8FWM - chains G and p of the 15 polymer chains in the assembly; structure by electron microscopy, 3.49 A resolution.

[Chain G]
Molecule: Collar sheath protein, gp13
Organism: Agrobacterium phage Milano
Reference sequence: A0A482MGH3 (A0A482MGH3_9CAUD); residues 1-230 here correspond to UniProt positions 57-286 (UniProt number = residue number + 56)
Amino-acid sequence (230 residues; row label = number of the first residue in the row):
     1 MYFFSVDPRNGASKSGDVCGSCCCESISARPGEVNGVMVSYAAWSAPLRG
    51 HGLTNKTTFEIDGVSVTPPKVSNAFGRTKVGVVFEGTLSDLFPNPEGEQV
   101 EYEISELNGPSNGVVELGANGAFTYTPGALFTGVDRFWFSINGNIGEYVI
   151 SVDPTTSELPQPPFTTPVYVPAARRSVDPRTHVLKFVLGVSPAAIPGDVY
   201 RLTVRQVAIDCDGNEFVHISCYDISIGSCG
Disulfides: Cys24-Cys221

[Chain p]
Molecule: Tail sheath protein
Organism: Agrobacterium phage Milano
Reference sequence: A0A482MFS8 (A0A482MFS8_9CAUD); residue numbers follow UniProt; this construct covers 1-503
Amino-acid sequence (503 residues; each row starts with the number of its first residue):
     1 MAQDALSDGFVRLCIDPSLNFFGEGCKILVEGQMTDDGSATPDAVTCVTS
    51 ELDIIERFGQGSVLTESLRKVFCTCKSGVSVYALPREDAAAGVKAVYTLT
   101 IAGPATTDGRVQLYMGEAEYAVDIGVDAGDTATDIAAAIVAAISPDFPYA
   151 ATAAAGVITLTARNAGTIGNHLSVIYTNLGSCTSVTPEGVTVTFAQTTAG
   201 SVNPTPNDYATVVNECCFAVYVLSSDDTDWQENLRDWIRSAWDCSKPQCF
   251 GHGYVFNKGTLGQVLADGDNSAELSRLALPTTYPVLPYLTNAAYGALSAC
   301 STCNNPELNIQGQTFGLLSCINMPESCTPGWTFGEVTQLQANGFVVSGPS
   351 TTSGQGNYTSPYIYNDVTNYLRDEKNRPNATFRDASSRRLAAATGVALAE
   401 FLQQFNGLAVFTKNTNIRTGIIGTNPRLMLGKIRKWAQDNVGTLFSEFDN
   451 INEDIQLLTDFEVQPKCVGQPGIFHLNMRYRPPVRGARINVNMAPALFDN
   501 CDR
Disordered / not traced: 1-3, 90-200, 348-362, 499-503
Disulfides: Cys26-Cys303, Cys73-Cys320, Cys75-Cys300, Cys217-Cys249

[Chain G / chain p interface]
Pairs across the interface (10):
  Phe3(G) with Gln464(p), hydrogen bond (backbone-side chain); Pro465(p); Val468(p), hydrophobic
  Val18(G) with Arg479(p)
  Cys19(G) with Glu374(p); Arg479(p)
  Gly20(G) with Glu374(p)
  Ser21(G) with Glu374(p), hydrogen bond (backbone-side chain)
  Cys23(G) with Lys375(p), hydrogen bond
  Thr67(G) with Asp208(p)
Also at the interface, not in a pair above, chain G (8 interface residues in all): Met1
Also at the interface, not in a pair above, chain p (8 interface residues in all): Asp373

[Summary]
The chain G/chain p interface involves 8 residues from each chain; the contacts include 3 hydrogen bonds.
Polar contacts include Phe3(G)-Gln464(p), Ser21(G)-Glu374(p) and Cys23(G)-Lys375(p).
Chain G is Collar sheath protein, gp13 and chain p is Tail sheath protein, both from Agrobacterium phage
Milano; the structure, Structure of tail-neck junction of Agrobacterium phage Milano, was determined by
electron microscopy together with 8FWE, 8FWG, 8FXP and 8FXR from the same study.
